PDB entry 4FJH | X-ray diffraction, 2.11 A resolution | chains A and P of the 3 polymer chains in the assembly

# Chain A
Molecule: DNA polymerase
Source organism: Enterobacteria phage RB69
Notes: EC 2.7.7.7
UniProtKB: Q38087 (DPOL_BPR69); numbering as in UniProt (aligned over 1-903)
Amino-acid sequence (903 residues; each row starts with the number of its first residue):
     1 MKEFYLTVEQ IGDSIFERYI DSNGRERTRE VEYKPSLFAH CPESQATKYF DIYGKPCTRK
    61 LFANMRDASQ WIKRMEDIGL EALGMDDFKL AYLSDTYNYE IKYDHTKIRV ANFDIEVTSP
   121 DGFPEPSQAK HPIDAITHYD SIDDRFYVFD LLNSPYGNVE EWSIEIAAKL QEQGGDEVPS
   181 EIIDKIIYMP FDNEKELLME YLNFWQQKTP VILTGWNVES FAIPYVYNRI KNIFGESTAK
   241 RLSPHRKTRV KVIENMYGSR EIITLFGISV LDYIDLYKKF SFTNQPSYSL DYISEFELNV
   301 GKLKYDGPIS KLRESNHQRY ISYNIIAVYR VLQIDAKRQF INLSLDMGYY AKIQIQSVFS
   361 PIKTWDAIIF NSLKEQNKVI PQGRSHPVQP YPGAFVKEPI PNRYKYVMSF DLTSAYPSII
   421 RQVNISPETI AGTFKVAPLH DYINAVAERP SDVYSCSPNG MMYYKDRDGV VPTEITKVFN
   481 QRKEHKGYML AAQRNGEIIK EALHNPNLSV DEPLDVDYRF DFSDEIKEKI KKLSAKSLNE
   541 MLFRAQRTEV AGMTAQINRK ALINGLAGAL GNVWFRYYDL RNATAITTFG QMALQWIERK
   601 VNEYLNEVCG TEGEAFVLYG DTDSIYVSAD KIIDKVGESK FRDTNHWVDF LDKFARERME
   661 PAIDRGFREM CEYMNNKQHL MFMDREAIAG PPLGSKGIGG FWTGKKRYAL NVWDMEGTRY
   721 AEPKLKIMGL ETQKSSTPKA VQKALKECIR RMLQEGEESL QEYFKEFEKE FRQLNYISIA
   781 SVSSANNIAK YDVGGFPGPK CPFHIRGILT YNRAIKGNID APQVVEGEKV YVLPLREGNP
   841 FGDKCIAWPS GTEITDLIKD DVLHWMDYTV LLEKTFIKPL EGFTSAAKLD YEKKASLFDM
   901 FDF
Not modelled in the structure: 902-903
Construct notes: engineered mutation Ala222 (Asp in Q38087), Ala327 (Asp in Q38087), Ala415 (Leu in Q38087), Ala561 (Leu in Q38087), Gly565 (Ser in Q38087), Ala567 (Tyr in Q38087)
Bound ions: Ca2+ site 1 near Glu116 (its only coordinating residue here); Ca2+ site 2: Asp411, Leu412, Asp623 (together with 2'-deoxyguanosine-5'-triphosphate); Ca2+ site 3: Asn505, Asn507, Lys531; Ca2+ site 4: Asp623 (together with 2'-deoxyguanosine-5'-triphosphate); Ca2+ site 5 near Glu716 (its only coordinating residue here)
Residues lining bound ligands: 2'-deoxyguanosine-5'-triphosphate (DGT): Asp411, Leu412, Thr413, Ser414, Ala415, Tyr416, Pro417, Arg482, Lys486, Lys560, Asn564, Gly568, Thr622, Asp623
Swiss-Prot annotation at these positions:
  - region: Thr248 to Thr264 (Beta hairpin), Lys705 to Tyr708 (Binding of DNA in B-conformation), Leu897 to Phe903 (Interaction with the polymerase clamp)
  - binding site (Mg(2+)): Asp114, Glu116, Asp411, Leu412, Asp623
  - binding site (substrate): Ser414, Tyr416, Arg482, Lys560
  - site: Asp621 (Optimization of metal coordination by the polymerase active site), Lys706 (Optimization of metal coordination by the polymerase active site), Asp714 (Essential for viral replication)
  - mutagenesis: Asp621 (D621A: Drastic decrease in the efficiency of incorporation of dGMP), Lys706 (K706A: Almost complete loss of polymerase activity), Asp714 (D714A: Complete loss of viral replication)
What the authors report for this chain:
  - binding site for DNA template: Phe359

# Chain P
Molecule: DNA primer
Sequence (13 nucleotides; each row starts with the number of its first residue):
   103 GCGGACTGCT TAT

# How chain A and chain P interact
Residue-residue contacts - 28 pairs, chain A then chain P:
  Asn284(A) - DT112(P)  phosphate contact
  Asn284(A) - DT113(P)  hydrogen bond to the phosphate
  Asp621(A) - DT115(P)  sugar contact
  Thr622(A) - DT115(P)  sugar contact
  Tyr626(A) - DT115(P)  phosphate contact
  Lys706(A) - DA114(P)  hydrogen bond to the base
  Tyr708(A) - DT115(P)  hydrogen bond to the phosphate
  Met728(A) - DA114(P)  phosphate contact
  Met728(A) - DT115(P)  phosphate contact
  Gly729(A) - DT113(P)  phosphate contact
  Gly729(A) - DA114(P)  hydrogen bond to the phosphate
  Gln733(A) - DT113(P)  sugar contact
  Gln733(A) - DA114(P)  phosphate contact
  Lys734(A) - DT112(P)  sugar contact
  Lys734(A) - DT113(P)  phosphate contact
  Ser735(A) - DT112(P)  phosphate contact
  Ser735(A) - DT113(P)  hydrogen bond to the phosphate
  Ser783(A) - DC111(P)  sugar contact
  Ser783(A) - DT112(P)  phosphate contact
  Ser784(A) - DC111(P)  phosphate contact
  Ser784(A) - DT112(P)  hydrogen bond to the phosphate
  Ala785(A) - DC111(P)  phosphate contact
  Asn786(A) - DC111(P)  hydrogen bond to the phosphate
  Tyr791(A) - DT109(P)  hydrogen bond to the phosphate
  Tyr791(A) - DG110(P)  hydrogen bond to the phosphate
  Pro802(A) - DG110(P)  sugar contact
  His804(A) - DG110(P)  phosphate contact
  His804(A) - DC111(P)  salt bridge to the phosphate
Also at the interface, not in a pair above, chain A (27 interface residues in all): Tyr257, Asp623, Lys726, Ile727, Ser736, Val782, Asn787, Lys790, Lys829

# Overview
27 residues of chain A face 7 of chain P across their interface; the contacts include 9 hydrogen bonds and 1
salt bridge. Among the polar pairs are Lys706(A)-DA114(P), Asn284(A)-DT113(P) and Tyr708(A)-DT115(P). Chain A
binds 2'-deoxyguanosine-5'-triphosphate. The paper reports a binding site for DNA template at Phe359(A).
Chain A is DNA polymerase (Enterobacteria phage RB69) and chain P is DNA primer; the structure, RB69 DNA
polymerase ternary complex with dGTP/dC, was determined by X-ray diffraction, deposited together with 4FJ5,
4FJ7, 4FJ8, 4FJ9, 4FJG, 4FJI and 9 further entries.
